6RE8 - chains V and Z of the 31 polymer chains in the assembly; structure by electron microscopy, 3.80 A resolution.

# Chain V
Name: ATP synthase subunit alpha
Organism: Polytomella sp. Pringsheim 198.80
Reference sequence: A0ZW40 (A0ZW40_9CHLO); residue numbers follow UniProt; this construct covers 1-562
Chain sequence (562 residues; each row starts with the number of its first residue):
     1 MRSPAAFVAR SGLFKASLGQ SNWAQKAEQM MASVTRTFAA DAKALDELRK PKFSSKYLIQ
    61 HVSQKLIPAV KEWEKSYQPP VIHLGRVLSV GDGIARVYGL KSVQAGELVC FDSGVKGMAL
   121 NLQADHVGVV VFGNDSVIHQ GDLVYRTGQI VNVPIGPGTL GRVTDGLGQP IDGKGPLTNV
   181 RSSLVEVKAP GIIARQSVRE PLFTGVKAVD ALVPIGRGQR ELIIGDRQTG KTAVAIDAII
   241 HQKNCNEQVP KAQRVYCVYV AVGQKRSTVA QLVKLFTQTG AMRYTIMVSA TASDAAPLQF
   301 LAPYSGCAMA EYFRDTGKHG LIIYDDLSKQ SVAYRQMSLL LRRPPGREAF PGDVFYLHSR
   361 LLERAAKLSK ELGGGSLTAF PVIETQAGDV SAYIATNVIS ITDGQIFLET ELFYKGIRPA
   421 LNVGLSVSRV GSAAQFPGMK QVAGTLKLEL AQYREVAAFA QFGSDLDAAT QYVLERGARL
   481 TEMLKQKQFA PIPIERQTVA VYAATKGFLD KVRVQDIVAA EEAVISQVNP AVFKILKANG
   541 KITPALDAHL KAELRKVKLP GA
Not modelled in the structure: 1-42
Differences from the reference sequence: conflict R266 (Lys in A0ZW40)
Ion coordination: Mg2+: T232 (together with ATP)
Ligand contacts:
  - ADP (adenosine-5'-diphosphate): V427, S428, R429
  - ATP (adenosine-5'-triphosphate): D226, R227, Q228, T229, G230, K231, T232, A233, E384, F413, R418, P419, Q486, K487, Q488

# Chain Z
Name: ATP synthase subunit beta
Organism: Polytomella sp. Pringsheim 198.80
Notes: EC 7.1.2.2
Reference sequence: A0ZW41 (A0ZW41_9CHLO); residues 1-574 here = UniProt positions 1-574
Chain sequence (574 residues; row label = number of the first residue in the row):
     1 MALRYAAGLA KNVVQRQGAS LNIARAFAAE PAPAIDAGYV SQVIGPVVDV RFDGELPSIL
    61 SSLEVEGHSV RLVLEVAQHM GDNTVRCIAM DSTDGLVRGQ KVVDTGSPIK VPVGRGTLGR
   121 IMNVIGEPVD EQGPIDAADI WSIHREAPEF TEQSTEQEIL VTGIKVVDLL APYQRGGKIG
   181 LFGGAGVGKT VLIMELINNV AKAHGGFSVF AGVGERTREG NDLYREMIES GVIKLGAERG
   241 NSKCTLVYGQ MNEPPGARAR VALTGLTVAE YFRDIEGQDV LLFVDNIFRF TQANSEVSAL
   301 LGRIPSAVGY QPTLATDLGG LQERITTTTK GSITSVQAVY VPADDLTDPA PATTFAHLDA
   361 TTVLSRSIAE LGIYPAVDPL DSTSRMLNPN VIGAEHYNVA RGVQKVLQDY KNLQDIIAIL
   421 GMDELSEEDK LTVARARKIQ RFLSQPFQVA EVFTGTPGKY VDLADTISGF QGVLTGKYDD
   481 LPEMAFYMVG DIKEVKEKAD KMAKDIASRK EADNKKVSEE LKDIPSLDKL VSEIKEVVIE
   541 EDDGLEEDFK AEALSSETVV LNEEGKSVPL PKKN
Not modelled in the structure: 1-35
Differences from the reference sequence: conflict A350 (Gly in A0ZW41), L387 (Arg in A0ZW41)
Ion coordination: Mg2+: T190, E215, E219 (together with ADP)
Ligand contacts:
  - ADP (adenosine-5'-diphosphate): G184, A185, G186, V187, G188, K189, T190, V191, Y374, P375, F447, A450, F453, T454, M488
  - ATP (adenosine-5'-triphosphate): S384, R385, Y397

# Interface between chain V and chain Z
Contacting residue pairs (150; chain V residue first):
  P80(V) - E563(Z)
  H83(V) - N562(Z)
  H83(V) - E563(Z)
  L84(V) - E563(Z)
  G99(V) - R98(Z)  hydrogen bond (backbone-side chain)
  L100(V) - R98(Z)  hydrogen bond (backbone-side chain)
  K101(V) - V97(Z)
  K101(V) - R98(Z)
  S102(V) - V97(Z)
  V103(V) - L96(Z)
  V103(V) - V97(Z)
  Q104(V) - G95(Z)
  Q104(V) - L96(Z)
  Q104(V) - V97(Z)
  A105(V) - V43(Z)  hydrophobic
  A105(V) - T93(Z)
  A105(V) - D94(Z)
  A105(V) - G95(Z)  hydrogen bond (backbone-backbone)
  A105(V) - L96(Z)  hydrogen bond (backbone-backbone)
  C110(V) - T558(Z)
  C110(V) - V560(Z)  hydrophobic
  C110(V) - L570(Z)  hydrophobic
  F111(V) - L570(Z)
  D112(V) - K573(Z)
  G114(V) - L570(Z)
  N121(V) - V43(Z)
  N121(V) - I44(Z)
  L122(V) - Q42(Z)
  L122(V) - V43(Z)  hydrogen bond (backbone-backbone)
  L122(V) - L96(Z)
  Q123(V) - S41(Z)
  Q123(V) - Q42(Z)
  Q123(V) - I44(Z)
  Q123(V) - R98(Z)  hydrogen bond (backbone-side chain)
  A124(V) - S41(Z)
  A124(V) - Q42(Z)
  H126(V) - R98(Z)  hydrogen bond (backbone-side chain)
  V127(V) - R98(Z)
  Y145(V) - V560(Z)  hydrophobic
  Y145(V) - L570(Z)  hydrophobic
  Y145(V) - P571(Z)
  R146(V) - V560(Z)
  R146(V) - L561(Z)  hydrogen bond (backbone-backbone)
  T147(V) - V559(Z)
  T147(V) - L561(Z)
  P154(V) - L554(Z)  hydrophobic
  I155(V) - F549(Z)
  G156(V) - F549(Z)
  P157(V) - L545(Z)  hydrophobic
  P157(V) - F549(Z)
  L160(V) - L545(Z)  hydrophobic
  N179(V) - F549(Z)
  V180(V) - F549(Z)
  V180(V) - A551(Z)
  V180(V) - E552(Z)  hydrogen bond (backbone-backbone)
  V180(V) - L554(Z)  hydrophobic
  R181(V) - F549(Z)
  R181(V) - K550(Z)
  R181(V) - E552(Z)  salt bridge
  S182(V) - E552(Z)  hydrogen bond (backbone-side chain)
  S182(V) - L554(Z)
  E186(V) - D94(Z)
  K188(V) - D91(Z)  salt bridge
  A189(V) - N252(Z)
  P190(V) - T217(Z)
  G191(V) - T217(Z)
  I192(V) - N221(Z)  hydrogen bond (backbone-side chain)
  I192(V) - Y248(Z)  hydrophobic
  I193(V) - V129(Z)
  I193(V) - D130(Z)
  I193(V) - E131(Z)
  I193(V) - R225(Z)
  R195(V) - T217(Z)
  R195(V) - R218(Z)
  R195(V) - N221(Z)  hydrogen bond (backbone-side chain)
  Q196(V) - N221(Z)
  S197(V) - D222(Z)
  R220(V) - R216(Z)
  R220(V) - R218(Z)
  E247(V) - I539(Z)
  Q248(V) - V537(Z)
  Q248(V) - I539(Z)
  V249(V) - I539(Z)
  P250(V) - E540(Z)
  K251(V) - E540(Z)  salt bridge
  K251(V) - D543(Z)
  K251(V) - G544(Z)
  R254(V) - I539(Z)
  R254(V) - D543(Z)
  Y256(V) - D543(Z)  hydrogen bond (side chain-backbone)
  R283(V) - E541(Z)  salt bridge
  Y312(V) - L545(Z)  hydrophobic
  Y312(V) - F549(Z)
  F313(V) - L545(Z)  hydrophobic
  K318(V) - G544(Z)  hydrogen bond (side chain-backbone)
  K318(V) - L545(Z)
  P344(V) - A299(Z)
  P345(V) - P305(Z)
  R347(V) - V308(Z)
  G352(V) - E296(Z)
  D353(V) - E296(Z)
  F355(V) - R258(Z)
  F355(V) - R289(Z)
  F355(V) - Q292(Z)
  F355(V) - E296(Z)
  Y356(V) - N252(Z)
  Y356(V) - P254(Z)  hydrophobic
  Y356(V) - R258(Z)
  Y356(V) - E296(Z)
  S359(V) - M251(Z)  hydrogen bond (side chain-backbone)
  E363(V) - T217(Z)  hydrogen bond
  E363(V) - M251(Z)
  E363(V) - N252(Z)
  S391(V) - A343(Z)
  T396(V) - Y340(Z)
  T396(V) - A343(Z)
  N397(V) - Q292(Z)
  I399(V) - A185(Z)  hydrophobic
  I399(V) - R216(Z)
  S400(V) - R216(Z)  hydrogen bond (backbone-side chain)
  S400(V) - M251(Z)
  S400(V) - R289(Z)  hydrogen bond
  S400(V) - Y340(Z)
  I401(V) - R216(Z)  hydrogen bond (backbone-side chain)
  I401(V) - M251(Z)  hydrophobic
  T402(V) - R216(Z)  hydrogen bond (backbone-side chain)
  D403(V) - R216(Z)  salt bridge
  D403(V) - R218(Z)  salt bridge
  G424(V) - E370(Z)
  R429(V) - A185(Z)
  R429(V) - G186(Z)
  R429(V) - R216(Z)
  R429(V) - F453(Z)
  S432(V) - V452(Z)  hydrogen bond (side chain-backbone)
  S432(V) - F453(Z)  hydrogen bond (side chain-backbone)
  A433(V) - V452(Z)  hydrophobic
  R454(V) - E370(Z)  salt bridge
  F459(V) - A418(Z)
  A531(V) - V531(Z)  hydrophobic
  K534(V) - I534(Z)
  I535(V) - L530(Z)
  I535(V) - V531(Z)  hydrophobic
  A538(V) - I534(Z)  hydrophobic
  A545(V) - I524(Z)
  A545(V) - L530(Z)
  H549(V) - I524(Z)
  H549(V) - P525(Z)  hydrogen bond (side chain-backbone)
  H549(V) - L527(Z)
  E553(V) - L527(Z)
  R555(V) - D513(Z)  salt bridge
Also at the interface, not in a pair above, chain V (107 interface residues in all): I82, G106, L120, D125, D142, G148, I150, V198, R343, R360, Q405, L425, V430, G431, A458, F462, V532, P544, L546, A548, K551, A552
Also at the interface, not in a pair above, chain Z (91 interface residues in all): G45, P46, S92, I121, G220, Y224, E253, P255, S295, L300, G309, D345, I417, I419, G421, T454, N514, S518, E520, S526, V538, D542, E546, N574

# Overview
Chain V and chain Z form an interface of 107 and 91 residues respectively, with 23 hydrogen bonds and 8 salt
bridges. Polar contacts include R181(V)-E552(Z), K188(V)-D91(Z) and K251(V)-E540(Z). ADP is bound between
chain V and chain Z. Bound to chain V: ATP.
Chain V is ATP synthase subunit alpha and chain Z is ATP synthase subunit beta, both from Polytomella sp.
Pringsheim 198.80; the structure, Cryo-EM structure of Polytomella F-ATP synthase, Rotary substate 2D,
composite map, was determined by electron microscopy, deposited together with 6RD4, 6RD5, 6RD6, 6RD7, 6RD8,
6RD9 and 46 further entries.
